6F6W - chains C and D of the 5 polymer chains in the assembly; structure by electron microscopy, 3.81 A resolution.

Chain C:
Molecule: DNA-directed RNA polymerase subunit beta
Organism: Mycolicibacterium smegmatis MC2 155
Notes: EC 2.7.7.6
Reference sequence: P60281 (RPOB_MYCS2); residues 2-1169 here = UniProt positions 2-1169
Sequence (1178 residues; row label = number of the first residue in the row):
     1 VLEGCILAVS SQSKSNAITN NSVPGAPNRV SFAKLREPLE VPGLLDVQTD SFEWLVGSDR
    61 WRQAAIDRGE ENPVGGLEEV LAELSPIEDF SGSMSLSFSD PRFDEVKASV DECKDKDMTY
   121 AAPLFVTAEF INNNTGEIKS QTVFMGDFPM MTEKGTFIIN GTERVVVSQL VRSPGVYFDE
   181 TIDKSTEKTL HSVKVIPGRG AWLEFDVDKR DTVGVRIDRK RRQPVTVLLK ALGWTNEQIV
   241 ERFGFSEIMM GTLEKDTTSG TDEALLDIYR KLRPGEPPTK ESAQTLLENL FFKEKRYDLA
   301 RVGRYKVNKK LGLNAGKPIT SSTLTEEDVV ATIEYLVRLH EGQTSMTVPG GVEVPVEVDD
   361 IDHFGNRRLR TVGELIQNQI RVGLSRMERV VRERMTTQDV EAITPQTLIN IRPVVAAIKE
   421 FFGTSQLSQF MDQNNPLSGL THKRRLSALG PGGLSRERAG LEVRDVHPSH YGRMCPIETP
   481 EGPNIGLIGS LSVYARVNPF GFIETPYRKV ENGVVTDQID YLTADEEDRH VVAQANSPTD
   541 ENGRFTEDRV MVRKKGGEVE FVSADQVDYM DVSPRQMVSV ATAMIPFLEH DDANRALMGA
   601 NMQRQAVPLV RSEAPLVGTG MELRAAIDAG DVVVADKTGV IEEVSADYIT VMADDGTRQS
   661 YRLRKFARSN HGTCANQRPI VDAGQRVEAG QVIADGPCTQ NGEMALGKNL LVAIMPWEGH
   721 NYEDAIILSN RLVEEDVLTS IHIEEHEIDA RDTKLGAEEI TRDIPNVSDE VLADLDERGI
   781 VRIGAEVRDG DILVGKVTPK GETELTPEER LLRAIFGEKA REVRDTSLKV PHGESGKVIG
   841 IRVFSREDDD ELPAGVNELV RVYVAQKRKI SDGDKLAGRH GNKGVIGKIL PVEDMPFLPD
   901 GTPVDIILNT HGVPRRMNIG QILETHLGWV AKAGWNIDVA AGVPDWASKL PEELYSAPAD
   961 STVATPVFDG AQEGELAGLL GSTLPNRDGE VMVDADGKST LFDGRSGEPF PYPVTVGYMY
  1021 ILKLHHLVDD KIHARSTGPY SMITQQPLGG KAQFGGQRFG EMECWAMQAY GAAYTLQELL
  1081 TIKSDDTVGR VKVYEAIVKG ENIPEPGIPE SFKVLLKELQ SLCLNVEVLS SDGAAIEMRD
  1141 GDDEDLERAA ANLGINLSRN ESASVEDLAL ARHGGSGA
Not modelled in the structure: 1-20, 209-212, 800-822, 1138-1178
Differences from the reference sequence: expression tag (1, 1170-1178)
UniProt features mapped onto this chain:
  - mutagenesis: Gln429 (Q429K/L: Rifampicin (Rif) resistant), Asp432 (D432V: Rifampicin (Rif) resistant; D432Y: Rifampicin (Rif) resistant; RbpA no longer rescues transcription in the presence of Rif. Decreased affinity for Rif, no change in affinity for RbpA), His442 (H442D/L/P/R/Y: Rifampicin (Rif) resistant), Arg445 (R445L/P: Rifampicin (Rif) resistant), Ser447 (S447L/P/W: Rifampicin (Rif) resistant; RbpA no longer rescues transcription in the presence of Rif, decreased affinity for Rif, no change in affinity for RbpA; tested in the Leu mutation), Leu449 (L449P: Rifampicin (Rif) resistant)

Chain D:
Molecule: DNA-directed RNA polymerase subunit beta'
Organism: Mycolicibacterium smegmatis MC2 155
Notes: EC 2.7.7.6
Reference sequence: A0QS66 (RPOC_MYCS2); residues 2-1317 here = UniProt positions 2-1317
Sequence (1325 residues; numbered 1 to 1325; the number before each row is that of its first residue):
     1 VLDVNFFDEL RIGLATADDI RNWSYGEVKK PETINYRTLK PEKDGLFCEK IFGPTRDWEC
    61 YCGKYKRVRF KGIICERCGV EVTRAKVRRE RMGHIELAAP VTHIWYFKGV PSRLGYLLDL
   121 APKDLEKIIY FAAYVITSVD DEMRHNELST LEAEMAVEKK AVEDQRDADL EARAQKLEAD
   181 LAELEAEGAK SDVRRKVRDS GEREMRQLRD RAQRELDRLD EIWNTFTKLA PKQLIVDEVL
   241 YRELQDRYGE YFTGAMGAES IKKLIENFDI DAEAESLREV IRSGKGQKKL RALKRLKVVA
   301 AFQQSGNSPM GMVLDAVPVI PPELRPMVQL DGGRFATSDL NDLYRRVINR NNRLKRLIDL
   361 GAPEIIVNNE KRMLQESVDA LFDNGRRGRP VTGPGNRPLK SLSDLLKGKQ GRFRQNLLGK
   421 RVDYSGRSVI VVGPQLKLHQ CGLPKLMALE LFKPFVMKRL VDLNHAQNIK SAKRMVERQR
   481 PQVWDVLEEV IAEHPVLLNR APTLHRLGIQ AFEPQLVEGK AIQLHPLVCE AFNADFDGDQ
   541 MAVHLPLSAE AQAEARILML SSNNILSPAS GKPLAMPRLD MVTGLYYLTT LVEGATGEYQ
   601 AATKDAPEQG VYSSPAEAIM AMDRGALSVR AKIKVRLTEL RPPTDLEAQL FENGWKPGDA
   661 WTAETTLGRV MFNELLPKSY PFVNEQMHKK VQARIINDLA ERFPMIVVAQ TVDKLKDAGF
   721 YWATRSGVTV SMADVLVPPQ KQEILERHEA EADAIERKYQ RGALNHTERN ESLVKIWQDA
   781 TEEVGKALEE FYPADNPIIT IVKSGATGNL TQTRTLAGMK GLVTNPKGEF IPRPIKSSFR
   841 EGLTVLEYFI NTHGARKGLA DTALRTADSG YLTRRLVDVS QDVIVREHDC ETERGINVTL
   901 AERGPDGTLI RDAHVETSAF ARTLATDAVD ANGNVIIERG HDLGDPAIDA LLAAGITTVK
   961 VRSVLTCTSA TGVCAMCYGR SMATGKLVDI GEAVGIVAAQ SIGEPGTQLT MRTFHQGGVT
  1021 GGADIVGGLP RVQELFEARV PRNKAPIADV AGRVRLEESD KFFKITIVPD DGGEEVVYDK
  1081 LSKRQRLRVI THEDGTEGVL SDGDHVEVGD QLMEGAADPH EVLRVQGPRE VQIHLVKEVQ
  1141 EVYRAQGVSI HDKHIEVIVR QMLRRVTIID SGSTEFLPGS LTERAEFEAE NRRVVAEGGE
  1201 PAAGRPVLMG ITKASLATDS WLSAASFQET TRVLTDAAIN CRSDKLNGLK ENVIIGKLIP
  1261 AGTGISRYRN IQVQPTEEAR AAAYTIPSYE DQYYSPDFGQ ATGAAVPLDD YGYSDYRHHH
  1321 HHHHH
Not modelled in the structure: 1-3, 186-191, 907-909, 1011-1026, 1091-1097, 1196-1201, 1284-1325
Differences from the reference sequence: expression tag (1, 1318-1325)
Bound ions: Zn2+ site 1: Cys60, Cys62, Cys75, Cys78; Mg2+ near Asp537 (its only coordinating residue here); Zn2+ site 2: Cys890, Cys974, Cys977
UniProt features mapped onto this chain:
  - binding site (Zn(2+)): Cys60, Cys62, Cys75, Cys78, Cys890, Cys967, Cys974, Cys977
  - binding site (Mg(2+)): Asp535, Asp537, Asp539
Reported in the primary citation:
  - conformationally variable residues (domain motion): Lys123, Arg214

How chain C and chain D interact:
Contacting residue pairs (360):
  Glu462(C) with Pro826(D)
  Arg464(C) with Arg856(D), hydrogen bond (backbone-side chain)
  Asp465(C) with Pro826(D)
  Val466(C) with Thr852(D); His853(D), hydrogen bond (backbone-side chain); Arg856(D)
  His467(C) with Phe849(D)
  Tyr471(C) with Val845(D); Phe849(D)
  Met474(C) with Arg856(D)
  Cys475(C) with Arg856(D), hydrogen bond (backbone-side chain)
  Pro476(C) with Phe849(D), hydrophobic; Thr852(D); Arg856(D), hydrogen bond (backbone-side chain)
  Ile477(C) with Tyr848(D), hydrophobic
  Glu478(C) with Arg856(D)
  Thr479(C) with Arg856(D)
  Ile485(C) with Leu859(D), hydrophobic; Ala863(D), hydrophobic
  Gly486(C) with Arg856(D)
  Gln534(C) with Thr844(D); Val845(D); Leu846(D)
  Met551(C) with Thr844(D); Leu846(D), hydrophobic; Glu847(D)
  Arg553(C) with Leu846(D)
  Val559(C) with Arg833(D); Leu846(D), hydrophobic; Ile850(D), hydrophobic
  Met577(C) with Val845(D), hydrophobic; Phe849(D), hydrophobic
  Leu588(C) with Tyr848(D)
  Glu589(C) with Gly842(D); Leu843(D), hydrogen bond (backbone-backbone); Tyr848(D)
  His590(C) with Phe839(D), hydrogen bond (side chain-backbone); Arg840(D), hydrogen bond (side chain-backbone); Glu841(D); Gly842(D)
  Asp591(C) with Phe839(D); Tyr848(D)
  Asp592(C) with Phe839(D); Tyr848(D)
  Ala593(C) with Tyr848(D); Thr852(D); Ala855(D), hydrophobic
  Asn594(C) with Leu859(D)
  Ala596(C) with Tyr848(D)
  Leu597(C) with Leu859(D), hydrophobic
  Ile714(C) with Thr729(D); Val730(D), hydrophobic
  Pro716(C) with Asp580(D); Ala723(D); Thr724(D); Val728(D)
  Trp717(C) with Thr724(D)
  Glu718(C) with Pro434(D); Thr724(D); Arg725(D), salt bridge
  Gly719(C) with Val432(D); Pro434(D); Phe720(D)
  His720(C) with Val432(D); Pro434(D)
  Asn721(C) with Asp580(D)
  Tyr722(C) with Val432(D); Pro526(D), hydrogen bond (side chain-backbone); Cys529(D), hydrophobic; Phe536(D); Arg578(D); Leu579(D), hydrophobic; Asp580(D); Met581(D), hydrophobic; Phe720(D), hydrophobic
  Glu723(C) with Cys529(D); Asp535(D); Phe536(D), hydrogen bond (backbone-backbone); Arg578(D), salt bridge; Leu579(D)
  Asp724(C) with Phe536(D); Asp537(D)
  Ala725(C) with Val432(D), hydrophobic
  Arg751(C) with Asp331(D), hydrogen bond (side chain-backbone); Gly332(D)
  Asp752(C) with Gly332(D)
  Lys754(C) with Tyr36(D); Arg37(D)
  Asp872(C) with Glu518(D); Gly519(D); Lys520(D), hydrogen bond (side chain-backbone); Ala521(D)
  Gly873(C) with Val429(D); Val431(D); Ala521(D)
  Lys875(C) with Asp537(D), hydrogen bond (side chain-backbone); Gly538(D)
  Lys883(C) with Asp537(D), salt bridge
  Gly884(C) with Phe536(D)
  Val885(C) with Val429(D), hydrophobic; Ile430(D); Val431(D), hydrophobic; Phe536(D), hydrogen bond (backbone-backbone); Gly538(D)
  Ile886(C) with Val431(D)
  Gly887(C) with Val431(D)
  Lys888(C) with Gln523(D)
  Asn909(C) with Asp580(D), hydrogen bond
  Thr910(C) with Val728(D), hydrogen bond (side chain-backbone); Thr729(D); Val730(D); Ile801(D)
  His911(C) with Asp580(D); Thr583(D), hydrogen bond; Val728(D); Ile801(D); Thr807(D)
  Val913(C) with Val730(D), hydrophobic
  Pro914(C) with Ile798(D), hydrophobic; Ile801(D), hydrophobic; Gln812(D); Leu816(D), hydrophobic
  Arg915(C) with Leu579(D); Thr807(D); Gly808(D); Gln812(D), hydrogen bond (backbone-side chain)
  Arg916(C) with Asp535(D), salt bridge
  Met917(C) with Gln812(D); Thr815(D); Leu816(D); Phe839(D), hydrophobic
  Ile919(C) with Leu816(D), hydrophobic; Phe839(D); Arg840(D)
  Ile922(C) with Val730(D), hydrophobic; Ser731(D)
  Leu923(C) with Met732(D), hydrophobic
  His926(C) with Ser731(D); Met732(D), hydrogen bond (side chain-backbone)
  Phe968(C) with Val845(D), hydrophobic; Tyr848(D), hydrophobic
  Glu973(C) with Met732(D); Arg840(D), salt bridge; Glu841(D)
  Asp996(C) with Ser731(D); Ala733(D)
  Lys998(C) with Ser731(D); Asp734(D), salt bridge
  Asp1003(C) with Arg725(D), salt bridge
  Pro1011(C) with Arg725(D)
  Tyr1012(C) with Tyr587(D); Arg630(D), hydrogen bond; Ser726(D); Gly727(D); Asp795(D)
  Pro1013(C) with Thr729(D)
  Thr1015(C) with Val730(D), hydrogen bond (side chain-backbone); Ser731(D), hydrogen bond
  Val1028(C) with Lys520(D)
  Asp1029(C) with Lys520(D)
  Lys1031(C) with Arg427(D); Val429(D); Gln540(D)
  Ile1032(C) with Arg427(D); Ser428(D); Pro444(D), hydrophobic; Lys520(D)
  His1033(C) with Gly426(D); Arg427(D), hydrogen bond (backbone-backbone); Met447(D)
  Ala1034(C) with Met447(D), hydrophobic; Glu450(D)
  Arg1035(C) with Asp423(D), salt bridge; Tyr424(D), hydrogen bond (backbone-backbone); Ser425(D), hydrogen bond (backbone-backbone)
  Ser1036(C) with Asp423(D); Tyr424(D); Glu450(D), hydrogen bond; Lys453(D); Pro454(D)
  Thr1037(C) with Asp423(D), hydrogen bond; Tyr424(D), hydrogen bond
  Tyr1040(C) with Asp423(D), hydrogen bond
  Met1042(C) with Arg89(D)
  Ile1043(C) with Pro326(D), hydrophobic
  Gln1045(C) with Arg89(D), hydrogen bond
  Gln1046(C) with Lys420(D); Arg421(D)
  Pro1047(C) with Arg421(D); Val422(D); Asp423(D)
  Gly1049(C) with Arg421(D)
  Phe1054(C) with Glu450(D)
  Gly1056(C) with Val422(D)
  Gln1057(C) with Arg421(D); Val422(D), hydrogen bond (backbone-backbone); Ser425(D); Gly426(D); Arg427(D), hydrogen bond
  Arg1058(C) with Gln415(D); Gly419(D), hydrogen bond (side chain-backbone); Lys420(D); Arg421(D)
  Phe1059(C) with Gly419(D); Lys420(D), hydrogen bond (backbone-backbone); Val422(D), hydrophobic
  Gly1060(C) with Leu418(D); Gly419(D)
  Glu1061(C) with Leu418(D), hydrogen bond (backbone-backbone); Arg874(D), salt bridge; Asp878(D)
  Met1062(C) with Pro502(D), hydrophobic; Thr503(D); Gln1000(D)
  Glu1063(C) with Asn499(D), hydrogen bond; Ala501(D); Thr503(D), hydrogen bond; Ile509(D)
  Cys1064(C) with Leu418(D)
  Trp1065(C) with Thr873(D); Arg874(D); Val877(D); Ile996(D); Gln1000(D)
  Ala1066(C) with Thr503(D); Arg506(D); Gln1000(D)
  Met1067(C) with Leu497(D), hydrophobic; Ile509(D), hydrophobic; Met559(D), hydrophobic
  Gln1068(C) with Ala993(D); Ile996(D); Leu1249(D); Val1253(D); Ile1259(D)
  Ala1069(C) with Arg506(D); Ile996(D), hydrophobic; Val997(D); Gln1000(D)
  Tyr1070(C) with Arg506(D), hydrogen bond (side chain-backbone); Leu507(D); Ile509(D), hydrogen bond (side chain-backbone); Gln510(D); Leu558(D); Met559(D); Asn564(D), hydrogen bond
  Gly1071(C) with Leu558(D); Gly1262(D); Thr1263(D), hydrogen bond (backbone-backbone)
  Ala1072(C) with Glu554(D); Leu558(D); Met559(D), hydrophobic
  Ala1073(C) with Glu554(D), hydrogen bond (backbone-side chain); Thr1263(D), hydrogen bond (backbone-side chain); Gly1264(D)
  Tyr1074(C) with Glu550(D); Glu554(D), hydrogen bond (backbone-side chain); Leu1258(D), hydrophobic; Thr1263(D); Arg1269(D)
  Thr1075(C) with Leu497(D); Ala551(D); Glu554(D), hydrogen bond; Met559(D)
  Leu1076(C) with Val1253(D), hydrophobic; Ile1259(D), hydrophobic
  Gln1077(C) with Gly1256(D); Leu1258(D)
  Glu1078(C) with Ser548(D), hydrogen bond
  Leu1079(C) with Val422(D)
  Leu1080(C) with Lys420(D); Val1253(D), hydrophobic
  Thr1081(C) with Gly1256(D)
  Lys1083(C) with Val422(D); Asp423(D), hydrogen bond (backbone-backbone); Leu545(D), hydrogen bond (side chain-backbone); Pro546(D); Leu547(D)
  Ser1084(C) with Lys420(D); Arg421(D), hydrogen bond (side chain-backbone)
  Asp1085(C) with Lys420(D)
  Thr1087(C) with Lys86(D)
  Val1088(C) with Lys86(D)
  Val1093(C) with Tyr424(D); Leu547(D), hydrophobic
  Tyr1094(C) with Tyr424(D); Lys453(D); Pro454(D), hydrophobic; Met457(D)
  Ile1097(C) with Tyr424(D), hydrophobic; Pro454(D), hydrophobic; Phe455(D), hydrophobic; Lys458(D); Leu547(D), hydrophobic
  Val1098(C) with Met457(D), hydrophobic; Lys458(D); Ile469(D), hydrophobic
  Gly1100(C) with Lys458(D)
  Ile1103(C) with Leu547(D); Ser548(D)
  Glu1105(C) with Phe6(D)
  Pro1106(C) with Asn5(D)
  Gly1107(C) with Asn5(D)
  Ile1108(C) with Phe7(D), hydrophobic
  Pro1109(C) with Ile1255(D); Gly1256(D)
  Glu1110(C) with Lys86(D), salt bridge; Arg89(D), salt bridge
  Ser1111(C) with Asn416(D), hydrogen bond (side chain-backbone); Leu417(D)
  Phe1112(C) with Ile1254(D); Ile1255(D)
  Lys1113(C) with Arg89(D)
  Val1114(C) with Leu324(D), hydrophobic; Arg412(D)
  Leu1115(C) with Arg412(D); Phe413(D), hydrophobic; Leu417(D), hydrophobic; Leu1222(D), hydrophobic; Ile1254(D), hydrophobic
  Lys1117(C) with Glu90(D); Met92(D)
  Leu1119(C) with Leu406(D), hydrophobic; Leu1234(D), hydrophobic
  Gln1120(C) with Trp23(D); Met92(D); Pro318(D)
  Ser1121(C) with Met92(D); Pro318(D); Ile320(D), hydrogen bond (side chain-backbone); Tyr344(D), hydrogen bond; Leu402(D)
  Leu1122(C) with His103(D), hydrogen bond (backbone-side chain); Trp105(D), hydrophobic; Leu402(D)
  Cys1123(C) with Leu14(D); Ala15(D), hydrogen bond (backbone-backbone); His103(D); Tyr106(D); Pro318(D); Phe382(D), hydrophobic
  Leu1124(C) with Trp105(D), hydrophobic; Tyr106(D); Leu1234(D), hydrophobic; Ala1238(D), hydrophobic
  Asn1125(C) with Ile12(D); Gly13(D), hydrogen bond (backbone-backbone); Leu14(D); Ala15(D); Asp19(D); Trp23(D)
  Val1126(C) with Arg11(D); Ile12(D), hydrophobic
  Glu1127(C) with Leu10(D); Arg11(D), salt bridge
  Val1128(C) with Phe7(D), hydrophobic; Leu10(D), hydrophobic
  Leu1129(C) with Glu9(D), hydrogen bond (backbone-backbone); Arg11(D)
  Ser1130(C) with Asp8(D)
Interface residues without a listed pair, chain C (160 interface residues in all): Pro468, His470, Val552, Met715, Ser1006, Phe1010, Val1014, Lys1099, Glu1118, Ser1131
Interface residues without a listed pair, chain D (180 interface residues in all): Val4, Leu314, Val319, Pro321, Ser403, Gln435, Leu451, Lys473, His505, Leu527, Ala534, His544, Lys827, Asn851, Trp1221, Lys1257, Ala1261

Summary:
160 residues of chain C face 180 of chain D across their interface, with 55 hydrogen bonds and 12 salt
bridges. Polar contacts include Glu718(C)-Arg725(D), Glu723(C)-Arg578(D) and Lys883(C)-Asp537(D). Curated
annotation (UniProt) lists 6 mutagenesis sites on chain C; 8 Zn2+-binding residues and 3 Mg2+-binding residues
on chain D. The paper reports conformational variability at Lys123(D) and Arg214(D).
Here chain C is DNA-directed RNA polymerase subunit beta and chain D is DNA-directed RNA polymerase subunit
beta', both from Mycolicibacterium smegmatis MC2 155. Entry 6F6W (Structure of Mycobacterium smegmatis RNA
polymerase core) was determined by electron microscopy, deposited together with 6EYD.
